Entry 9B5Y (electron microscopy, 3.49 A resolution); this record covers chains A and B of the 6 polymer chains in the assembly.

# Chain A
Molecule: Guanine nucleotide-binding protein G(q)
From: Homo sapiens
Amino-acid sequence (353 residues; each row starts with the number of its first residue):
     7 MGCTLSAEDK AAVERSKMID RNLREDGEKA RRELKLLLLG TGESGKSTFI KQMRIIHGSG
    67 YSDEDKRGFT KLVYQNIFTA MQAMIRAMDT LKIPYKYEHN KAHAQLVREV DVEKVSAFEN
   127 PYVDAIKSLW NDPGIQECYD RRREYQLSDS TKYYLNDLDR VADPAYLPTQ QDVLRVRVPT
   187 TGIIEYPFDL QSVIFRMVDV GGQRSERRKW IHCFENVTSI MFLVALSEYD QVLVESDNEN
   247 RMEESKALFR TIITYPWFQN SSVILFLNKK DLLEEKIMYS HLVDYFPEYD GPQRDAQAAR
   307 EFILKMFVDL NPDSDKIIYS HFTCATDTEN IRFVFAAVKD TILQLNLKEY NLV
Unresolved in the structure: 7-10, 61-187

# Chain B
Molecule: Guanine nucleotide-binding protein G(I)/G(S)/G(T) subunit beta-1
From: Homo sapiens
UniProtKB: P62873 (GBB1_HUMAN); numbering as in UniProt (aligned over 2-340)
Amino-acid sequence (351 residues; numbered -10 to 340; the number before each row is that of its first residue; numbers below 1 keep their minus sign (Met-10 is residue -10)):
   -10 MHHHHHHGSL LQSELDQLRQ EAEQLKNQIR DARKACADAT LSQITNNIDP VGRIQMRTRR
    50 TLRGHLAKIY AMHWGTDSRL LVSASQDGKL IIWDSYTTNK VHAIPLRSSW VMTCAYAPSG
   110 NYVACGGLDN ICSIYNLKTR EGNVRVSREL AGHTGYLSCC RFLDDNQIVT SSGDTTCALW
   170 DIETGQQTTT FTGHTGDVMS LSLAPDTRLF VSGACDASAK LWDVREGMCR QTFTGHESDI
   230 NAICFFPNGN AFATGSDDAT CRLFDLRADQ ELMTYSHDNI ICGITSVSFS KSGRLLLAGY
   290 DDFNCNVWDA LKADRAGVLA GHDNRVSCLG VTDDGMAVAT GSWDSFLKIW N
Unresolved in the structure: -10 to 1
Sequence notes: expression tag (-10 to 1)
UniProt features mapped onto this chain:
  - modified residue: Ser2 (N-acetylserine), His266 (Phosphohistidine)

# Chain A / chain B interface
Residue-residue contacts (47; chain A residue first):
  Arg21(A) with Val90(B), hydrogen bond (side chain-backbone); His91(B)
  Ser22(A) with Asn88(B); Lys89(B), hydrogen bond (side chain-backbone)
  Ile25(A) with Lys89(B); Val90(B); His91(B); Ala92(B)
  Asp26(A) with Lys89(B), salt bridge
  Leu29(A) with Gly53(B); Leu55(B); Lys78(B); Ile80(B), hydrophobic; Ala92(B), hydrophobic
  Asp32(A) with Lys78(B), salt bridge
  Gly33(A) with Leu55(B)
  Lys41(A) with Trp99(B)
  Gly188(A) with Leu117(B); Asn119(B)
  Ile189(A) with Trp99(B); Leu117(B), hydrophobic; Asp118(B)
  Glu191(A) with Trp99(B), hydrogen bond
  Gln209(A) with Leu117(B); Asn119(B); Gly144(B); Tyr145(B), hydrogen bond (side chain-backbone)
  Ser211(A) with Tyr145(B); Asp186(B)
  Glu212(A) with Asp186(B), hydrogen bond (backbone-side chain)
  Lys215(A) with Met101(B); Tyr145(B); Met188(B); Cys204(B), hydrogen bond; Asp228(B); Asn230(B), hydrogen bond
  Trp216(A) with Leu117(B), hydrophobic
  His218(A) with Lys57(B); Tyr59(B); Trp332(B)
  Cys219(A) with Tyr59(B), hydrogen bond (backbone-side chain); Gln75(B), hydrogen bond; Trp99(B), hydrophobic; Met101(B), hydrophobic
  Phe220(A) with Trp99(B), hydrophobic
  Glu221(A) with Lys57(B), salt bridge
  Trp263(A) with Arg314(B)
Also at the interface, not in a pair above, chain A (27 interface residues in all): Asp15, Ala18, Val19, Val206, Arg214, Asn222
Also at the interface, not in a pair above, chain B (29 interface residues in all): Thr86, Ser98, Gly162

# Overview
Chain A and chain B form an interface of 27 and 29 residues respectively; the contacts include 9 hydrogen
bonds and 3 salt bridges. Polar contacts include Asp26(A)-Lys89(B), Asp32(A)-Lys78(B) and Glu221(A)-Lys57(B).
Here chain A is Guanine nucleotide-binding protein G(q) and chain B is Guanine nucleotide-binding protein
G(I)/G(S)/G(T) subunit beta-1, both from Homo sapiens. Entry 9B5Y (Cryo-EM structure of the LAPTH-bound PTH1R
in complex with Gq) was determined by electron microscopy.
